Entry 4KPQ (X-ray diffraction, 2.50 A resolution); this record covers chains D and F of the 6 polymer chains in the assembly.

Chain D (and F):
Molecule: Hemagglutinin
From: Influenza A virus
Notes: fragment: HA2 chain; chain F of this document is another copy of the same molecule, construct and numbering; everything in this record applies to it too
UniProtKB: P13103 (HEMA_I77AF); residues 1-175 here correspond to UniProt positions 344-518 (UniProt number = residue number + 343)
Sequence (175 residues; each row starts with the number of its first residue):
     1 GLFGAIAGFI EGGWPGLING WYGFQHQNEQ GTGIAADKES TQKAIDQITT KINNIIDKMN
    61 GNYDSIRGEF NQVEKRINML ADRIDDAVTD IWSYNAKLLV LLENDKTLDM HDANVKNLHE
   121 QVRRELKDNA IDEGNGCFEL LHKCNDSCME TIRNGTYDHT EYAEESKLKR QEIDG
Unresolved in the structure: 1, 167-175
Curated features (UniProtKB/Swiss-Prot):
  - glycosylation (N-linked (GlcNAc...) asparagine): Asn-145, Asn-154
Disulfide bonds: Cys-144/Cys-148

Chain D / chain F interface:
Contacting residue pairs (38; chain D residue first):
  Leu-2(D) with Phe-3(F); Ala-113(F); Asn-117(F)
  Phe-3(D) with Phe-3(F), hydrophobic; Asn-117(F)
  Gly-4(D) with Asn-117(F), hydrogen bond (backbone-side chain)
  Phe-9(D) with Arg-124(F)
  Arg-76(D) with Glu-69(F), hydrogen bond (side chain-backbone); Phe-70(F); Glu-74(F), salt bridge
  Ile-77(D) with Ile-77(F), hydrophobic
  Leu-80(D) with Arg-67(F); Phe-70(F), hydrophobic
  Arg-83(D) with Asn-62(F), hydrogen bond (side chain-backbone); Asp-64(F), salt bridge; Ser-65(F), hydrogen bond (side chain-backbone)
  Ile-84(D) with Ile-66(F), hydrophobic; Ile-84(F), hydrophobic
  Asp-86(D) with Asn-62(F), hydrogen bond
  Ala-87(D) with Ile-66(F), hydrophobic
  Asp-90(D) with Gly-61(F); Asn-62(F), hydrogen bond (side chain-backbone); Trp-92(F)
  Ile-91(D) with Ile-91(F), hydrophobic; Trp-92(F)
  Tyr-94(D) with Ile-55(F), hydrogen bond (side chain-backbone); Lys-58(F); Met-59(F), hydrophobic; Trp-92(F), hydrophobic; Leu-99(F)
  Asn-95(D) with Asn-95(F)
  Lys-97(D) with Lys-58(F); Asn-60(F), hydrogen bond
  Leu-101(D) with Asn-54(F)
  Leu-102(D) with Glu-103(F); Lys-106(F)
  Glu-133(D) with Lys-127(F)
  Gly-134(D) with Arg-124(F)
Also at the interface, not in a pair above, chain D (22 interface residues in all): Leu-98, Asp-132
Also at the interface, not in a pair above, chain F (30 interface residues in all): Tyr-63, Gly-68, Val-88

In short:
Chain D and chain F form an interface of 22 and 30 residues respectively, with 8 hydrogen bonds and 2 salt
bridges. Among the polar pairs are Arg-76(D)/Glu-74(F), Arg-83(D)/Asp-64(F) and Gly-4(D)/Asn-117(F).
Chain D and chain F are both Hemagglutinin (Influenza A virus); the structure, Structure and receptor binding
specificity of the hemagglutinin H13 from avian influenza A virus H13N6, was determined by X-ray diffraction
together with 4KPS from the same study.
